Entry 6WR4 (electron microscopy, 2.90 A resolution); this record covers chains B and C of the 3 polymer chains in the assembly.

== Chain B (and C) ==
Protein: Autophagy-related protein 9A
Source organism: Homo sapiens
Notes: chain C of this document is another copy of the same molecule, construct and numbering; everything in this record applies to it too
Reference sequence: Q7Z3C6 (ATG9A_HUMAN); numbering as in UniProt (aligned over 1-839)
Sequence (839 residues; row label = number of the first residue in the row):
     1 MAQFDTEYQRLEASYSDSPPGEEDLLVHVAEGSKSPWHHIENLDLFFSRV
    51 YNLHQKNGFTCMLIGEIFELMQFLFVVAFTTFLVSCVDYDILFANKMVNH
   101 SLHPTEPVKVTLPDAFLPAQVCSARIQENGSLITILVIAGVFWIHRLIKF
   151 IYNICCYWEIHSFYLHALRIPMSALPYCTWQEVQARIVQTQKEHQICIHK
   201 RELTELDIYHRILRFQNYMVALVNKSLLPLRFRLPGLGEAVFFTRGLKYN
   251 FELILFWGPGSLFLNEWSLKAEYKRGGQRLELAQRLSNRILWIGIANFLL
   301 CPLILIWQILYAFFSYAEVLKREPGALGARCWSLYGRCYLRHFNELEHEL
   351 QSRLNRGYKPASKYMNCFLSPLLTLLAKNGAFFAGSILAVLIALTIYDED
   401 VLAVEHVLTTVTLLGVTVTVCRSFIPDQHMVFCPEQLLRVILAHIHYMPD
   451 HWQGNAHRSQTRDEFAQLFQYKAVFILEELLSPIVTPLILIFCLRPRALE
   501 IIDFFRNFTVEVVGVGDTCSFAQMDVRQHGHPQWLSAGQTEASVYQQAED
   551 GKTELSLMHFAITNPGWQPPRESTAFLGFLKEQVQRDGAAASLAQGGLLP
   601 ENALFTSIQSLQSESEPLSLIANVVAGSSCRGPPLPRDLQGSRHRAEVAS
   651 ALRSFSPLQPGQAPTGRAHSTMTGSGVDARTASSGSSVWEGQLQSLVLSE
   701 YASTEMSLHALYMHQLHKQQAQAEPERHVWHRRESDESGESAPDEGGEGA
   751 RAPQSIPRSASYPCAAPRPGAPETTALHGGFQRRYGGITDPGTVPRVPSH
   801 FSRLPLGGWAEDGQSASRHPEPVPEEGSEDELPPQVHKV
Disordered / not traced: 1-35, 96-108, 197-200, 523-839
Small-molecule neighbours:
  - Lauryl Maltose Neopentyl Glycol (LMN), molecule 1: Phe-73, Val-77, Ile-135, Ala-139, Phe-142, Arg-146, Gln-216, Arg-245, Gly-246, Lys-248, Tyr-249, Asn-250, Glu-252, Leu-253, Trp-257, Ile-293, Ala-296, Asn-297, Leu-303, Ile-304, Ile-306, Trp-307, Gln-308, Tyr-311, Tyr-316, Phe-475
  - Lauryl Maltose Neopentyl Glycol (LMN), molecule 2: Ile-138, Phe-142, Tyr-249, Leu-253, Trp-257, Glu-266, Ala-296, Leu-299, Leu-300
Swiss-Prot annotation at these positions:
  - motif: Tyr-8 to Leu-11 (Tyrosine-based sorting signal)
  - modified residue: Ala-2 (N-acetylalanine), Ser-14 (Phosphoserine), Ser-16 (Phosphoserine), Ser-18 (Phosphoserine), Ser-656 (Phosphoserine), Ser-735 (Phosphoserine), Ser-738 (Phosphoserine), Ser-741 (Phosphoserine), Ser-828 (Phosphoserine)
  - glycosylation: Asn-99 (N-linked (GlcNAc...) asparagine)

== Interface between chain B and chain C ==
Residue-residue contacts - 64 pairs, chain B then chain C:
  Pro-371(B) / Asn-57(C)
  Pro-371(B) / Cys-61(C)  hydrophobic
  Pro-371(B) / Pro-176(C)  hydrophobic
  Leu-372(B) / Ile-64(C)  hydrophobic
  Leu-375(B) / Cys-61(C)
  Leu-375(B) / Ile-64(C)  hydrophobic
  Leu-375(B) / Gly-65(C)
  Leu-375(B) / Phe-68(C)
  Leu-376(B) / Phe-68(C)  hydrophobic
  Asn-379(B) / Phe-68(C)
  Asn-379(B) / Gln-72(C)  hydrogen bond
  Phe-382(B) / Gln-72(C)
  Phe-382(B) / Val-76(C)  hydrophobic
  Phe-382(B) / Tyr-311(C)  hydrophobic
  Phe-382(B) / Phe-314(C)
  Phe-382(B) / Ser-315(C)
  Phe-383(B) / Phe-75(C)  hydrophobic
  Gly-385(B) / Glu-318(C)
  Ser-386(B) / Phe-75(C)
  Ser-386(B) / Phe-314(C)  hydrogen bond (side chain-backbone)
  Ile-387(B) / Phe-79(C)  hydrophobic
  Leu-388(B) / Glu-318(C)
  Ala-389(B) / Phe-313(C)
  Ala-389(B) / Ala-317(C)  hydrophobic
  Ala-389(B) / Glu-318(C)
  Val-390(B) / Phe-79(C)  hydrophobic
  Val-390(B) / Leu-83(C)  hydrophobic
  Val-390(B) / Phe-314(C)  hydrophobic
  Ile-392(B) / Glu-318(C)
  Ile-392(B) / Lys-321(C)
  Ala-393(B) / Phe-313(C)  hydrophobic
  Leu-394(B) / Tyr-89(C)  hydrophobic
  Leu-394(B) / Leu-92(C)  hydrophobic
  Leu-394(B) / Phe-93(C)  hydrophobic
  Ile-396(B) / Thr-409(C)
  Ile-396(B) / Leu-413(C)  hydrophobic
  Tyr-397(B) / Phe-93(C)  hydrophobic
  Asp-398(B) / Phe-93(C)
  Glu-399(B) / Leu-408(C)
  Glu-399(B) / Thr-409(C)
  Asp-400(B) / Leu-92(C)
  Asp-400(B) / Phe-93(C)
  Val-401(B) / Leu-92(C)
  Val-401(B) / Phe-93(C)  hydrophobic
  Ala-403(B) / Lys-109(C)  hydrogen bond (backbone-side chain)
  Val-404(B) / Leu-92(C)  hydrophobic
  Val-404(B) / Val-110(C)
  Val-404(B) / Thr-111(C)
  Glu-405(B) / Lys-109(C)
  Glu-405(B) / Val-110(C)  hydrogen bond (backbone-backbone)
  Glu-405(B) / Thr-111(C)
  Glu-405(B) / Leu-112(C)
  Val-418(B) / Glu-318(C)
  Arg-422(B) / Glu-318(C)  salt bridge
  Arg-422(B) / Val-319(C)
  Arg-422(B) / Arg-322(C)
  Gln-428(B) / Asn-355(C)
  His-429(B) / Asn-355(C)  hydrogen bond
  His-429(B) / Tyr-358(C)
  Met-430(B) / Asn-355(C)
  Val-431(B) / Asn-355(C)
  Val-431(B) / Arg-356(C)
  His-457(B) / Tyr-177(C)  hydrogen bond (side chain-backbone)
  Ser-459(B) / Tyr-177(C)
Interface residues without a listed pair, chain B (37 interface residues in all): Phe-368, Leu-402, Val-407, Arg-458
Interface residues without a listed pair, chain C (39 interface residues in all): Met-71, Trp-332, Gln-351, Leu-354, Thr-412

== Summary ==
The interface between chain B and chain C involves 37 residues on one side and 39 on the other, with 6
hydrogen bonds and 1 salt bridge. Polar pairs include Arg-422(B)/Glu-318(C), Asn-379(B)/Gln-72(C) and
Ser-386(B)/Phe-314(C). Bound to chain B: Lauryl Maltose Neopentyl Glycol.
Chain B and chain C are both Autophagy-related protein 9A (Homo sapiens); the structure, Structure of human
ATG9A, the only transmembrane protein of the core autophagy machinery, was determined by electron microscopy,
deposited together with 6WQZ.
